PDB entry 4BYZ | X-ray diffraction, 1.55 A resolution | chain A

== Chain A ==
Name: Type IV pilus biosynthesis protein
From: Burkholderia pseudomallei
UniProtKB: Q63JW5 (Q63JW5_BURPS); residue numbers follow UniProt; this construct covers 1-192
Chain sequence (194 residues; each row starts with the number of its first residue; numbers below 1 keep their minus sign (Tyr-1 is residue -1)):
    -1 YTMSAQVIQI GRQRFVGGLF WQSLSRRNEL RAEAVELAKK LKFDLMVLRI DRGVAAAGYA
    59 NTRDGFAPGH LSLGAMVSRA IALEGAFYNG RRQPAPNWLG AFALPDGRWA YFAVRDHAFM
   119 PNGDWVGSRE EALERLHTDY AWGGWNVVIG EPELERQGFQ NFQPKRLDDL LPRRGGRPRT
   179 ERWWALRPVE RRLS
Construct notes: expression tag (-1 to 0)
Bound ions: K+ site 1: Val14, Ser70, Gly72, Asp122; K+ site 2: Trp19, Gln20; K+ site 3 near Ser21 (its only coordinating residue here); K+ site 4: Ser23, Asn120; K+ site 5: Arg47, Ser76, His115
What the authors report for this chain:
  - binding site for phosphate ion: Asp42, Arg50, Arg61, Arg77, Arg189

== Overview ==
Val14, Ser70, Gly72 and Asp122 form the K+ site 1. Trp19 and Gln20 form the K+ site 2. From the paper: a
binding site for phosphate ion at Asp42, Arg50 and Arg61 among others.
Chain A is Type IV pilus biosynthesis protein (Burkholderia pseudomallei); the structure, Structural
characterization using Sulfur-SAD of the cytoplasmic domain of Burkholderia pseudomallei PilO2Bp, an
actin-like protein component ..., was determined by X-ray diffraction.
